Entry 4JFQ (X-ray diffraction, 1.90 A resolution); this record covers chains A and C of the 3 polymer chains in the assembly.

# Chain A
Molecule: HLA class I histocompatibility antigen, A-2 alpha chain
Source organism: Homo sapiens
UniProt: P01892 (1A02_HUMAN); residues 1-276 here correspond to UniProt positions 25-300 (UniProt number = residue number + 24)
Chain sequence (276 residues; numbered 1 to 276; the number before each row is that of its first residue):
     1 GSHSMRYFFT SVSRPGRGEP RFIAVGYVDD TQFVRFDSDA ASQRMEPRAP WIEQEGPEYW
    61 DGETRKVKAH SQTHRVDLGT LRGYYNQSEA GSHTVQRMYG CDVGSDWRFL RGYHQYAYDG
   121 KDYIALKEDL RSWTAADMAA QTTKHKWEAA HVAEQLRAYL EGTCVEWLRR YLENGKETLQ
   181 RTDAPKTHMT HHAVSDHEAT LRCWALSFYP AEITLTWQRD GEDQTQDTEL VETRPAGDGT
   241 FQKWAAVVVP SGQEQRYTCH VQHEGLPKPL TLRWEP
Disordered / not traced: 276
Disulfides: Cys101-Cys164, Cys203-Cys259

# Chain C
Molecule: L8A heteroclitic Melanoma peptide
Chain sequence (10 residues; row label = number of the first residue in the row):
     1 ELAGIGIATV

# Chain A / chain C interface
Residue-residue contacts (44; chain A residue first):
  Met5(A) with Glu1(C)
  Tyr7(A) with Glu1(C), hydrogen bond (side chain-backbone); Leu2(C), hydrophobic
  Phe9(A) with Leu2(C), hydrophobic
  Met45(A) with Leu2(C), hydrophobic
  Glu63(A) with Glu1(C); Leu2(C), hydrogen bond (side chain-backbone)
  Lys66(A) with Glu1(C), salt bridge; Leu2(C), hydrogen bond (side chain-backbone); Ala3(C); Gly4(C)
  Val67(A) with Leu2(C)
  His70(A) with Ala3(C), hydrogen bond (side chain-backbone); Ile7(C)
  Thr73(A) with Thr9(C)
  Val76(A) with Thr9(C)
  Asp77(A) with Thr9(C); Val10(C), hydrogen bond (side chain-backbone)
  Thr80(A) with Val10(C)
  Leu81(A) with Val10(C), hydrophobic
  Tyr84(A) with Val10(C), hydrogen bond (side chain-backbone)
  Arg97(A) with Ile7(C); Ala8(C), hydrogen bond (side chain-backbone)
  Tyr99(A) with Leu2(C); Ala3(C), hydrogen bond (side chain-backbone); Ile7(C), hydrophobic
  His114(A) with Ile7(C)
  Tyr116(A) with Val10(C)
  Thr143(A) with Val10(C), hydrogen bond (side chain-backbone)
  Trp147(A) with Ala8(C); Thr9(C), hydrogen bond (side chain-backbone); Val10(C), hydrophobic
  Val152(A) with Gly6(C); Ala8(C), hydrophobic
  Gln155(A) with Ile5(C); Gly6(C), hydrogen bond (side chain-backbone)
  Leu156(A) with Gly6(C); Ile7(C), hydrophobic
  Tyr159(A) with Glu1(C), hydrogen bond (side chain-backbone); Leu2(C); Ala3(C), hydrophobic
  Thr163(A) with Glu1(C)
  Trp167(A) with Glu1(C)
  Tyr171(A) with Glu1(C), hydrogen bond (side chain-backbone)
Interface residues without a listed pair, chain A (31 interface residues in all): Tyr59, Tyr123, Lys146, Ala158

# Overview
The interface between chain A and chain C involves 31 residues on one side and 10 on the other, with 13
hydrogen bonds and 1 salt bridge. Polar pairs include Lys66(A)-Glu1(C), Tyr7(A)-Glu1(C) and Glu63(A)-Leu2(C).
Chain A is HLA class I histocompatibility antigen, A-2 alpha chain (Homo sapiens) and chain C is L8A
heteroclitic Melanoma peptide; the structure, A2 HLA complex with L8A heteroclitic variant of Melanoma
peptide, was determined by X-ray diffraction, deposited together with 4JFH, 4JFO and 4JFP.
